PDB entry 4P2C | X-ray diffraction, 2.82 A resolution | chains A and E of the 11 polymer chains in the assembly

== Chain A ==
Protein: Shiga toxin 2e, subunit A
From: Escherichia coli
UniProtKB: Q7WUF4 (Q7WUF4_ECOLX); residues 1-297 here correspond to UniProt positions 23-319 (UniProt number = residue number + 22)
Amino-acid sequence (297 residues; row label = number of the first residue in the row):
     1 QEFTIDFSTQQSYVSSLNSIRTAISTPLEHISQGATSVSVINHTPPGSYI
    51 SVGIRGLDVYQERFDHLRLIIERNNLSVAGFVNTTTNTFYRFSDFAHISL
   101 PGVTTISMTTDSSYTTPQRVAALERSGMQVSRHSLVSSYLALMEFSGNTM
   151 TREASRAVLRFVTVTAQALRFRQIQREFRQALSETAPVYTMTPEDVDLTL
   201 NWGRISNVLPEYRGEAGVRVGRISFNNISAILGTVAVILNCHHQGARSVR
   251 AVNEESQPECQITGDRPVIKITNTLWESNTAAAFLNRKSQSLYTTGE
Not modelled in the structure: 243-258, 297
Differences from the reference sequence: engineered mutation S77 (Tyr99 in Q7WUF4), Q167 (Glu189 in Q7WUF4); variant T274 (Lys296 in Q7WUF4), S291 (Pro313 in Q7WUF4)
Disulfide bonds: C241-C260

== Chain E ==
Protein: Shiga toxin 2e, subunit B
From: Escherichia coli
UniProtKB: Q47644 (Q47644_ECOLX); residues 1-68 here correspond to UniProt positions 20-87 (UniProt number = residue number + 19)
Amino-acid sequence (68 residues; row label = number of the first residue in the row):
     1 ADCAKGKIEFSKYNEDNTFTVKVSGREYWTNRWNLQPLLQSAQLTGMTVT
    51 IISNTCSSGSGFAQVKFN
Disulfide bonds: C3-C56

== Chain A / chain E interface ==
Pairs across the interface - 10 pairs, chain A then chain E:
  R266(A) - T45(E)  hydrogen bond (side chain-backbone)
  I269(A) - T45(E)
  I271(A) - L44(E)
  L285(A) - S41(E)
  L285(A) - L44(E)  hydrophobic
  L285(A) - T45(E)
  R287(A) - P37(E)
  S289(A) - W33(E)  hydrogen bond (side chain-backbone)
  S291(A) - W33(E)
  L292(A) - N34(E)
Other interface residues (no listed pair), chain A (10 interface residues in all): K270, K288

== Summary ==
The interface between chain A and chain E involves 10 residues on one side and 6 on the other; the contacts
include 2 hydrogen bonds. Among the polar pairs are R266(A)-T45(E) and S289(A)-W33(E).
Here chain A is Shiga toxin 2e, subunit A and chain E is Shiga toxin 2e, subunit B, both from Escherichia
coli. Entry 4P2C (Complex of Shiga toxin 2e with a neutralizing single-domain antibody) was determined by
X-ray diffraction.
